4C5J - chains A and D; structure by X-ray diffraction, 1.45 A resolution.

[Chain A (and D)]
Molecule: Phosphomethylpyrimidine kinase
Organism: Staphylococcus aureus SUBSP. aureus MU50
Notes: EC 2.7.1.35; chain D of this document is another copy of the same molecule, construct and numbering; everything in this record applies to it too
Reference sequence: Q99W31 (Q99W31_STAAM); residues 2-276 here = UniProt positions 2-276
Chain sequence (276 residues; each row starts with the number of its first residue):
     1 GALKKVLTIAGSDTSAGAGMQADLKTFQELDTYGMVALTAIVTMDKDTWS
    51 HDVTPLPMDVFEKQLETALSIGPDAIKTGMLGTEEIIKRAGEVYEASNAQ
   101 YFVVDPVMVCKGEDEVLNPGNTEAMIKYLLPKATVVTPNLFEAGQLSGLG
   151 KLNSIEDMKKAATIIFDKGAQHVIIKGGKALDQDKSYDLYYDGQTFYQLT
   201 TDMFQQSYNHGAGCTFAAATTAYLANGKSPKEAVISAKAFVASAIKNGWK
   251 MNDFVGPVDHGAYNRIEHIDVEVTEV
Construct notes: expression tag (1)

[How chain A and chain D interact]
Pairs across the interface (73; chain A residue first):
  Leu-3(A) with Asp-259(D)
  Ser-12(A) with Leu-38(D)
  Thr-14(A) with Gln-64(D); Thr-67(D)
  Ser-15(A) with Tyr-33(D), hydrogen bond (backbone-side chain); Ile-71(D)
  Ala-16(A) with Tyr-33(D), hydrogen bond (backbone-side chain); Gly-34(D); Met-35(D), hydrophobic
  Gly-17(A) with Tyr-33(D), hydrogen bond (backbone-side chain)
  Met-20(A) with Met-20(D), hydrophobic
  Gln-21(A) with Val-36(D)
  Lys-25(A) with Gln-28(D); Tyr-33(D); Gly-34(D), hydrogen bond (side chain-backbone)
  Gln-28(A) with Lys-25(D); Glu-29(D), hydrogen bond; Gly-261(D)
  Glu-29(A) with Gln-28(D), hydrogen bond
  Asp-31(A) with Arg-265(D), salt bridge
  Tyr-33(A) with Ser-15(D), hydrogen bond (side chain-backbone); Ala-16(D), hydrogen bond (side chain-backbone); Gly-17(D), hydrogen bond (side chain-backbone); Lys-25(D); Trp-249(D), hydrophobic; Met-251(D); Pro-257(D)
  Gly-34(A) with Ala-16(D); Lys-25(D), hydrogen bond (backbone-side chain)
  Val-36(A) with Gln-21(D)
  Leu-38(A) with Ser-12(D)
  Ile-41(A) with Leu-56(D), hydrophobic; Val-60(D), hydrophobic; Gln-64(D)
  Thr-43(A) with Lys-63(D); Gln-64(D); Thr-67(D)
  Met-44(A) with Thr-67(D), hydrogen bond (backbone-side chain)
  Asp-45(A) with Glu-66(D)
  Lys-46(A) with Glu-66(D), hydrogen bond (backbone-side chain); Ser-70(D)
  Trp-49(A) with Thr-67(D); Ser-70(D); Ile-71(D), hydrophobic
  Asp-52(A) with Lys-63(D), salt bridge
  Thr-54(A) with Val-60(D)
  Leu-56(A) with Ile-41(D), hydrophobic; Leu-56(D), hydrophobic
  Val-60(A) with Ile-41(D), hydrophobic; Thr-54(D)
  Lys-63(A) with Thr-43(D); Asp-52(D), salt bridge
  Gln-64(A) with Thr-14(D); Ile-41(D); Thr-43(D)
  Glu-66(A) with Asp-45(D); Lys-46(D), hydrogen bond (side chain-backbone)
  Thr-67(A) with Thr-14(D); Thr-43(D); Met-44(D), hydrogen bond (side chain-backbone); Trp-49(D)
  Ser-70(A) with Lys-46(D), hydrogen bond (side chain-backbone); Trp-49(D)
  Ile-71(A) with Ser-15(D); Trp-49(D), hydrophobic; Met-251(D), hydrophobic
  Trp-249(A) with Tyr-33(D), hydrophobic
  Met-251(A) with Tyr-33(D); Ile-71(D), hydrophobic
  Pro-257(A) with Tyr-33(D)
  Asp-259(A) with Leu-3(D)
  Gly-261(A) with Gln-28(D)
  Arg-265(A) with Asp-31(D), salt bridge
Other interface residues (no listed pair), chain A (42 interface residues in all): Lys-5, Leu-24, Met-35, His-260
Other interface residues (no listed pair), chain D (42 interface residues in all): Lys-5, Leu-24, His-260

[Summary]
Chain A and chain D each contribute 42 residues to their interface; the contacts include 15 hydrogen bonds and
4 salt bridges. Polar contacts include Asp-31(A)/Arg-265(D), Asp-52(A)/Lys-63(D) and Ser-15(A)/Tyr-33(D).
Chain A and chain D are both Phosphomethylpyrimidine kinase (Staphylococcus aureus SUBSP. aureus MU50); the
structure, Structure of the pyridoxal kinase from Staphylococcus aureus, was determined by X-ray diffraction
(same publication as 4C5K, 4C5L, 4C5M and 4C5N).
